Entry 3GTQ (X-ray diffraction, 3.80 A resolution); this record covers chains B and R of the 12 polymer chains in the assembly.

[Chain B]
Molecule: DNA-directed RNA polymerase II subunit RPB2
From: Saccharomyces cerevisiae
Notes: EC 2.7.7.6; fragment: DNA-directed RNA polymerase II 140 kDa polypeptide
UniProtKB: P08518 (RPB2_YEAST); numbering as in UniProt (aligned over 1-1224)
Amino-acid sequence (1224 residues; each row starts with the number of its first residue):
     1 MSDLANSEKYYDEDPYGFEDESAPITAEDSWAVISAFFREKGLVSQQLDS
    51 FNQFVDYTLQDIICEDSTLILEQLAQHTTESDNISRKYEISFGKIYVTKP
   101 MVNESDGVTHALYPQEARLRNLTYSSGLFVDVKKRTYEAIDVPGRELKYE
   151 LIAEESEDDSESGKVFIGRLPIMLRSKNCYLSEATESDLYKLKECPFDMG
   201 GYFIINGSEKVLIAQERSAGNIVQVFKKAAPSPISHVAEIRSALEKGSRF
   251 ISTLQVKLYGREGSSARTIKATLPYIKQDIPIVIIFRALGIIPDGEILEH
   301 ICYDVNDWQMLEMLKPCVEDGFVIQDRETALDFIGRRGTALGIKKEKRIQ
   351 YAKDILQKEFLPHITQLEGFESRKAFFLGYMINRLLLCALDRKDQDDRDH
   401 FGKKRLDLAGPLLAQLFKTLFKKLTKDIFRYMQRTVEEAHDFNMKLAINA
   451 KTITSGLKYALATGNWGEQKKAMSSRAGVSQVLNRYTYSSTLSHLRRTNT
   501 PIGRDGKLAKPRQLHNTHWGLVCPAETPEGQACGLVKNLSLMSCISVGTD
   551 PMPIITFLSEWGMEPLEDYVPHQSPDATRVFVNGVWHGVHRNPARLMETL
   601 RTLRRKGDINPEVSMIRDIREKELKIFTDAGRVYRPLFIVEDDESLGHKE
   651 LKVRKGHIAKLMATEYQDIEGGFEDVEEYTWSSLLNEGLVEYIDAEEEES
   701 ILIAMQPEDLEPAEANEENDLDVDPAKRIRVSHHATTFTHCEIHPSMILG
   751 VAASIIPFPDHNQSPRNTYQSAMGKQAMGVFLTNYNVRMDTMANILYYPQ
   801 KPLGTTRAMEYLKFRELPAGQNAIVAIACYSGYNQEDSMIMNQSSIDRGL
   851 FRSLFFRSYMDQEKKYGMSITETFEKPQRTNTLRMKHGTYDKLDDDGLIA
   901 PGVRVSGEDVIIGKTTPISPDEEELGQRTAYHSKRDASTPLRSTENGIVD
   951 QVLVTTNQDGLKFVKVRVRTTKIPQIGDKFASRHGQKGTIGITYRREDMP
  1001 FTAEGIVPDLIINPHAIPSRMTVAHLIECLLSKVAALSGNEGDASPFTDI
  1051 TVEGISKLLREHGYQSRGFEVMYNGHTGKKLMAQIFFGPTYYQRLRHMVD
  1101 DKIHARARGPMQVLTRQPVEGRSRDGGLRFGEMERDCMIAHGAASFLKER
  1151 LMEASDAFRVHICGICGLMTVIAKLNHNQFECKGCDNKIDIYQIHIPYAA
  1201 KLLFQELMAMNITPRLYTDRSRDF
Unresolved in the structure: 1-19, 71-89, 135-163, 336-344, 438-445, 503-508, 669-677, 716-721, 920-932
Bound ions: Zn2+: Cys1163, Cys1182, Cys1185

[Chain R]
Molecule: 12-nt RNA strand
Notes: fragment: RNA strand
Sequence (12 nucleotides; numbered 1 to 12; the number before each row is that of its first residue):
     1 AUCGAGAGGAGC
Unresolved in the structure: 12

[How chain B and chain R interact]
Contacting residue pairs - 18 pairs, chain B then chain R:
  Arg476(B) - G4(R)  salt bridge to the phosphate
  Ala477(B) - A5(R)  phosphate contact
  Gln481(B) - A5(R)  hydrogen bond to the sugar
  Gln481(B) - G6(R)  phosphate contact
  Glu529(B) - G8(R)  phosphate contact
  Glu529(B) - G11(R)  base contact
  Gly530(B) - G11(R)  base contact
  Gln531(B) - A7(R)  base contact
  Tyr769(B) - G11(R)  hydrogen bond to the sugar
  Gln776(B) - A7(R)  hydrogen bond to the phosphate
  Gln776(B) - G8(R)  hydrogen bond to the phosphate
  Lys979(B) - G8(R)  hydrogen bond to the phosphate
  Lys979(B) - G9(R)  salt bridge to the phosphate
  Lys987(B) - G9(R)  phosphate contact
  His1097(B) - A7(R)  sugar contact
  His1097(B) - G8(R)  sugar contact
  Gln1112(B) - A1(R)  phosphate contact
  Val1113(B) - A1(R)  phosphate contact
Other interface residues (no listed pair), chain B (20 interface residues in all): Thr463, Arg497, Pro528, Cys533, Ala772, Lys775, Arg1096
Other interface residues (no listed pair), chain R (9 interface residues in all): A10

[Overview]
Chain B and chain R form an interface of 20 and 9 residues respectively; the contacts include 5 hydrogen bonds
and 2 salt bridges. Polar contacts include Gln481(B)-A5(R), Tyr769(B)-G11(R) and Gln776(B)-A7(R). Cys1163(B),
Cys1182(B) and Cys1185(B) form the Zn2+ site.
Chain B is DNA-directed RNA polymerase II subunit RPB2 (Saccharomyces cerevisiae) and chain R is a 12-nt RNA
strand; the structure, Backtracked RNA polymerase II complex induced by damage, was determined by X-ray
diffraction (same publication as 3GTG, 3GTJ, 3GTK, 3GTL, 3GTM, 3GTO and 3GTP).
